3RB3 - chains A and D of the 3 polymer chains in the assembly; structure by X-ray diffraction, 2.80 A resolution.

[Chain A]
Molecule: DNA polymerase IV
Organism: Sulfolobus solfataricus
Notes: EC 2.7.7.7
UniProtKB: Q97W02 (DPO42_SULSO); numbering as in UniProt (aligned over 2-341)
Sequence (341 residues; each row starts with the number of its first residue):
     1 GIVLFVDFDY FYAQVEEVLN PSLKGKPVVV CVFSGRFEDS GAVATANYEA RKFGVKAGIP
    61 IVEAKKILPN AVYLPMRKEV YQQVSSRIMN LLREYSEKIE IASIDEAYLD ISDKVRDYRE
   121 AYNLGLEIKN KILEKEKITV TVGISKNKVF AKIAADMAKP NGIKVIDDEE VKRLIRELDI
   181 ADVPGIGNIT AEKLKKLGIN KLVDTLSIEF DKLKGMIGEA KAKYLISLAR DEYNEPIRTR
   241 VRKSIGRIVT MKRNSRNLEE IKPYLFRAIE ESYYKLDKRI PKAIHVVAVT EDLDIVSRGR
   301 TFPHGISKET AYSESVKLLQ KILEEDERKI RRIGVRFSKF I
Differences from the reference sequence: expression tag (1)
Curated features (UniProtKB/Swiss-Prot):
  - active site: Glu106
  - binding site (Mg(2+)): Asp7, Asp105
  - site: Tyr12 (Substrate discrimination)
  - mutagenesis: Asp105 to Glu106 (Loss of function)
Metal / ion sites: Ca2+ site 1: Asp7, Asp105, Glu106 (together with 2'-deoxyguanosine-5'-triphosphate); Ca2+ site 2: Asp7, Phe8, Asp105 (together with 2'-deoxyguanosine-5'-triphosphate); Ca2+ site 3: Ala181, Ile186
Small-molecule neighbours: 2'-deoxyguanosine-5'-triphosphate (DGT): Asp7, Phe8, Asp9, Tyr10, Phe11, Tyr12, Val32, Val43, Ala44, Thr45, Tyr48, Arg51, Ala57, Gly58, Met76, Ile104, Asp105, Glu106, Lys159

[Chain D]
Molecule: 13-nt DNA strand
Sequence (13 nucleotides; row label = number of the first residue in the row):
   802 GTTGGATGGT AGX
Unresolved in the structure: 814
Modified positions: 2DA (2',3'-dideoxyadenosine-5'-monophosphate) at position 814

[Chain A / chain D interface]
Pairs across the interface - 29 pairs, chain A then chain D:
  Glu106(A) - DG813(D)  phosphate contact
  Lys152(A) - DG813(D)  hydrogen bond to the phosphate
  Val183(A) - DG813(D)  phosphate contact
  Pro184(A) - DG813(D)  phosphate contact
  Gly185(A) - DA812(D)  hydrogen bond to the phosphate
  Gly185(A) - DG813(D)  hydrogen bond to the phosphate
  Ile186(A) - DA812(D)  phosphate contact
  Ile186(A) - DG813(D)  hydrogen bond to the phosphate
  Gly187(A) - DA812(D)  hydrogen bond to the phosphate
  Gly187(A) - DG813(D)  phosphate contact
  Asn188(A) - DA812(D)  hydrogen bond to the phosphate
  Ile189(A) - DT811(D)  phosphate contact
  Ile189(A) - DA812(D)  hydrogen bond to the phosphate
  Thr190(A) - DT811(D)  hydrogen bond to the phosphate
  Thr190(A) - DA812(D)  hydrogen bond to the phosphate
  His285(A) - DT808(D)  base contact
  Asp294(A) - DG810(D)  phosphate contact
  Val296(A) - DG809(D)  phosphate contact
  Ser297(A) - DT808(D)  sugar contact
  Ser297(A) - DG809(D)  hydrogen bond to the phosphate
  Arg298(A) - DT808(D)  hydrogen bond to the phosphate
  Arg298(A) - DG809(D)  salt bridge to the phosphate
  Gly299(A) - DA807(D)  phosphate contact
  Gly299(A) - DT808(D)  hydrogen bond to the phosphate
  Arg300(A) - DA807(D)  phosphate contact
  Thr301(A) - DG806(D)  phosphate contact
  Thr301(A) - DA807(D)  hydrogen bond to the phosphate
  Lys321(A) - DT808(D)  salt bridge to the phosphate
  Lys339(A) - DG806(D)  salt bridge to the phosphate
Also at the interface, not in a pair above, chain A (22 interface residues in all): Ile295, Arg336

[Summary]
22 residues of chain A face 8 of chain D across their interface; the contacts include 13 hydrogen bonds and 3
salt bridges. Among the polar pairs are Lys152(A)-DG813(D), Gly185(A)-DA812(D) and Gly185(A)-DG813(D). Bound
to chain A: 2'-deoxyguanosine-5'-triphosphate.
Here chain A is DNA polymerase IV (Sulfolobus solfataricus) and chain D is a 13-nt DNA strand. Entry 3RB3
(Dpo4 extension ternary complex with 3'-terminal primer A base opposite the 1-methylguanine (m1g) lesion) was
determined by X-ray diffraction, deposited together with 3RAQ, 3RAX, 3RB0, 3RB4 and 3RB6.
